6B3J - chains A and B of the 6 polymer chains in the assembly; structure by electron microscopy, 3.30 A resolution.

# Chain A
Molecule: Guanine nucleotide-binding protein G(s) subunit alpha isoforms short
From: Homo sapiens
Reference sequence: P63092 (GNAS2_HUMAN); numbering as in UniProt (aligned over 1-394)
Chain sequence (394 residues; row label = number of the first residue in the row):
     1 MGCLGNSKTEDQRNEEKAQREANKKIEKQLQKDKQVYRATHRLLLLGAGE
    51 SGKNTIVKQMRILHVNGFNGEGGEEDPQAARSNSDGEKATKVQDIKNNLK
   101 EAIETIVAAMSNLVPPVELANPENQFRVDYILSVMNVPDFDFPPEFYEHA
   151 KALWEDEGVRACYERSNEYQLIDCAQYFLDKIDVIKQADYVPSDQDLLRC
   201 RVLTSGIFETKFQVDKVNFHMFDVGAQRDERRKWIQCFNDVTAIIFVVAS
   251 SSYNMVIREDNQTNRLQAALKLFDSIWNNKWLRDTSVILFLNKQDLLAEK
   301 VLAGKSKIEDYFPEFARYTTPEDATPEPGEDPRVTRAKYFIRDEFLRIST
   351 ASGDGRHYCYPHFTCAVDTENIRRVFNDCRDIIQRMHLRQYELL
Not modelled in the structure: 1-10, 48-204, 250-263, 296-307, 365-370
Differences from the reference sequence: engineered mutation Asn54 (Ser in P63092), Ala226 (Gly in P63092), Ala268 (Glu in P63092), Lys271 (Asn in P63092), Asp274 (Lys in P63092), Lys280 (Arg in P63092), Asp284 (Thr in P63092), Thr285 (Ile in P63092)

# Chain B
Molecule: Guanine nucleotide-binding protein G(I)/G(S)/G(T) subunit beta-1
From: Homo sapiens
Reference sequence: P62873 (GBB1_HUMAN); numbering as in UniProt (aligned over 2-340)
Chain sequence (350 residues; row label = number of the first residue in the row; numbers below 1 keep their minus sign (Met-9 is residue -9)):
    -9 MHHHHHHGSSGSELDQLRQEAEQLKNQIRDARKACADATLSQITNNIDPV
    41 GRIQMRTRRTLRGHLAKIYAMHWGTDSRLLVSASQDGKLIIWDSYTTNKV
    91 HAIPLRSSWVMTCAYAPSGNYVACGGLDNICSIYNLKTREGNVRVSRELA
   141 GHTGYLSCCRFLDDNQIVTSSGDTTCALWDIETGQQTTTFTGHTGDVMSL
   191 SLAPDTRLFVSGACDASAKLWDVREGMCRQTFTGHESDINAICFFPNGNA
   241 FATGSDDATCRLFDLRADQELMTYSHDNIICGITSVSFSKSGRLLLAGYD
   291 DFNCNVWDALKADRAGVLAGHDNRVSCLGVTDDGMAVATGSWDSFLKIWN
Not modelled in the structure: -9 to 2
Differences from the reference sequence: initiating methionine (-9); expression tag (-8 to 1)
Curated features (UniProtKB/Swiss-Prot):
  - modified residue: Ser2 (N-acetylserine), His266 (Phosphohistidine)
  - natural variant: Leu30 (L30F: In MRD42; uncertain significance), Arg52 (R52G: In MRD42), Gly64 (G64V: In MRD42), Asp76 (D76E: In MRD42; D76G: In MRD42), Gly77 (G77S: In MRD42), Lys78 (K78R: In MRD42), Ile80 (I80N: In MRD42; I80T: In MRD42), His91 (H91R: In MRD42; uncertain significance), Ala92 (A92T: In MRD42), Pro94 (P94S: In MRD42), Leu95 (L95P: In MRD42), Arg96 (R96L: In MRD42), 5 further natural variant entries in UniProt

# Interface between chain A and chain B
Pairs across the interface (46):
  Gln19(A) - Asp83(B)
  Gln19(A) - Thr86(B)  hydrogen bond
  Gln19(A) - Asn88(B)
  Arg20(A) - Asn88(B)  hydrogen bond
  Asn23(A) - Asn88(B)  hydrogen bond
  Asn23(A) - Lys89(B)
  Ile26(A) - Lys89(B)
  Ile26(A) - Val90(B)
  Ile26(A) - Ala92(B)  hydrophobic
  Glu27(A) - Lys89(B)  salt bridge
  Leu30(A) - Gly53(B)
  Leu30(A) - Lys78(B)
  Leu30(A) - Lys89(B)
  Asp33(A) - Lys78(B)
  Lys34(A) - Leu55(B)
  Tyr37(A) - Ala56(B)
  Gly206(A) - Leu117(B)
  Gly206(A) - Asp118(B)
  Gly206(A) - Asn119(B)
  Phe222(A) - Trp99(B)  hydrophobic
  Ala226(A) - Asn119(B)
  Ala226(A) - Thr143(B)
  Ala226(A) - Gly144(B)
  Gln227(A) - Leu117(B)  hydrogen bond (side chain-backbone)
  Gln227(A) - Asn119(B)
  Gln227(A) - Gly144(B)  hydrogen bond (side chain-backbone)
  Gln227(A) - Tyr145(B)
  Arg228(A) - Thr184(B)
  Arg228(A) - Asp186(B)  salt bridge
  Glu230(A) - Asp186(B)
  Arg232(A) - Cys204(B)
  Lys233(A) - Tyr145(B)
  Lys233(A) - Met188(B)
  Lys233(A) - Cys204(B)
  Lys233(A) - Asp228(B)  salt bridge
  Trp234(A) - Leu117(B)  hydrophobic
  Cys237(A) - Lys57(B)  hydrogen bond (backbone-side chain)
  Cys237(A) - Tyr59(B)  hydrophobic
  Cys237(A) - Met101(B)  hydrophobic
  Phe238(A) - Trp99(B)
  Phe238(A) - Leu117(B)  hydrophobic
  Asn239(A) - Lys57(B)
  Asn239(A) - Trp332(B)
  Asp240(A) - Lys57(B)  salt bridge
  Trp281(A) - Asp290(B)
  Trp281(A) - Arg314(B)
Also at the interface, not in a pair above, chain A (27 interface residues in all): Arg42, Ser205, Ile207, Gln236
Also at the interface, not in a pair above, chain B (39 interface residues in all): Gln75, Asp76, Ile80, His91, Ser97, Ser98, Gly162, Asp163, Thr164, Asn230, Asn313

# Overview
27 residues of chain A and 39 residues of chain B are in contact, with 6 hydrogen bonds and 4 salt bridges.
Polar contacts include Glu27(A)-Lys89(B), Arg228(A)-Asp186(B) and Lys233(A)-Asp228(B).
Here chain A is Guanine nucleotide-binding protein G(s) subunit alpha isoforms short and chain B is Guanine
nucleotide-binding protein G(I)/G(S)/G(T) subunit beta-1, both from Homo sapiens. Entry 6B3J (3.3 angstrom
phase-plate cryo-EM structure of a biased agonist-bound human GLP-1 receptor-Gs complex) was determined by
electron microscopy.
